6PBX - chains A and H of the 8 polymer chains in the assembly; structure by electron microscopy, 4.00 A resolution.

Chain A:
Protein: Potassium voltage-gated channel subfamily H member 1
Source organism: Rattus norvegicus
UniProtKB: Q63472 (KCNH1_RAT); the construct lacks a stretch of the UniProt sequence, so the offset changes along the chain: 14-773 = UniProt 14-773; 774-848 = UniProt 888-962
Amino-acid sequence (846 residues; each row starts with the number of its first residue):
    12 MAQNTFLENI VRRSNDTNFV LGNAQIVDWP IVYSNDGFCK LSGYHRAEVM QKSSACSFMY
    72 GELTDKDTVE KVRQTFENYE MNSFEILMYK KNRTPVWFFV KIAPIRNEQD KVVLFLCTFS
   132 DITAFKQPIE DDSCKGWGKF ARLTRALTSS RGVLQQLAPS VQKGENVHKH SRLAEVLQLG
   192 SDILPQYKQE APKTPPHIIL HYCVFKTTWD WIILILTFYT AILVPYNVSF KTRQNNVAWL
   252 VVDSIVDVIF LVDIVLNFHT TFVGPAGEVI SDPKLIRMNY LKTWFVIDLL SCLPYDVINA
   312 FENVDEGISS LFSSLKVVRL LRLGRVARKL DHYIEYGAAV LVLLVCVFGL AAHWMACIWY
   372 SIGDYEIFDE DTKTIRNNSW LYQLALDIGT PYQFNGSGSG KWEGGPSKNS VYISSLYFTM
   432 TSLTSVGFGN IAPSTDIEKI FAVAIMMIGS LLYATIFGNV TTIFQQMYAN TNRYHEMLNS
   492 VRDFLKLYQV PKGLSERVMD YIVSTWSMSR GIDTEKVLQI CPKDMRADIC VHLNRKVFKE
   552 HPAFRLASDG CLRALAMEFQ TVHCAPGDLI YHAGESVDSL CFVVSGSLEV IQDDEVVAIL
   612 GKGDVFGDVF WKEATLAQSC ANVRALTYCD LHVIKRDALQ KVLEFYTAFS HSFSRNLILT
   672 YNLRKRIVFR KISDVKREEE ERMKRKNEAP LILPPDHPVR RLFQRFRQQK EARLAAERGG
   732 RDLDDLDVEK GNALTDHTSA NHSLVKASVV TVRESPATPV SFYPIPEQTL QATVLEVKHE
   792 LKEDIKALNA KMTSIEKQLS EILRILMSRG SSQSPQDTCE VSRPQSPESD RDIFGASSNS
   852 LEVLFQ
Not modelled in the structure: 12-13, 202-213, 243-246, 274-283, 305-323, 407-411, 697-705, 721-857
Construct notes: expression tag (12-13, 849-857)
Swiss-Prot annotation at these positions:
  - region: Phe151 to Arg162 (Required for phosphatidylinositol bisphosphate binding), Tyr672 to Leu674 (Interaction with cyclic nucleotide-binding pocket)
  - motif: Ser436 to Asn441 (Selectivity filter)
  - glycosylation (N-linked (GlcNAc...) asparagine): Asn388, Asn406
  - modified residue (Phosphoserine): Ser833, Ser837, Ser840

Chain H:
Protein: Calmodulin-1
Source organism: Homo sapiens
UniProtKB: P0DP23 (CALM1_HUMAN); residues 0-148 here correspond to UniProt positions 1-149 (UniProt number = residue number + 1)
Amino-acid sequence (149 residues; each row starts with the number of its first residue; numbering starts at 0):
     0 MADQLTEEQI AEFKEAFSLF DKDGDGTITT KELGTVMRSL GQNPTEAELQ DMINEVDADG
    60 NGTIDFPEFL TMMARKMKDT DSEEEIREAF RVFDKDGNGY ISAAELRHVM TNLGEKLTDE
   120 EVDEMIREAD IDGDGQVNYE EFVQMMTAK
Not modelled in the structure: 0-7, 148
Swiss-Prot annotation at these positions:
  - binding site (Ca(2+)): Asp20, Asp22, Asp24, Thr26, Glu31, Asp56, Asp58, Asn60, Thr62, Glu67, Asp93, Asp95, Asn97, Tyr99, Glu104, Asp129, Asp131, Asp133, Gln135, Glu140
  - modified residue: Ala1 (N-acetylalanine), Lys21 (N6-acetyllysine), Thr44 (Phosphothreonine), Ser81 (Phosphoserine), Lys94 (N6-acetyllysine), Tyr99 (Phosphotyrosine), Ser101 (Phosphoserine), Thr110 (Phosphothreonine), Lys115 (N6,N6,N6-trimethyllysine), Tyr138 (Phosphotyrosine)
  - cross-link: Lys21 (Glycyl lysine isopeptide (Lys-Gly) (interchain with G-Cter in SUMO2))

Chain A / chain H interface:
Contacting residue pairs (11; chain A residue first):
  Arg556(A) - Glu139(H)  salt bridge
  Leu557(A) - Ile130(H)
  Leu557(A) - Asp131(H)
  Leu557(A) - Glu139(H)
  Ala558(A) - Asp131(H)
  Ser559(A) - Ile130(H)
  Ser559(A) - Asp131(H)
  Ala659(A) - Ile130(H)
  Phe660(A) - Ile130(H)  hydrophobic
  Ser663(A) - Ile130(H)
  Arg666(A) - Gln143(H)
Other interface residues (no listed pair), chain A (9 interface residues in all): Asp560

Overview:
The interface between chain A and chain H involves 9 residues on one side and 4 on the other; the contacts
include 1 salt bridge. The salt-bridged pair is Arg556(A)-Glu139(H). From UniProt: 20 Ca2+-binding residues on
chain H.
Chain A is Potassium voltage-gated channel subfamily H member 1 (Rattus norvegicus) and chain H is
Calmodulin-1 (Homo sapiens); the structure, Single particle cryo-EM structure of the voltage-gated K+ channel
Eag1 3-13 deletion mutant bound to calmodulin ..., was determined by electron microscopy (same publication as
6PBY).
